Entry 4X4T (X-ray diffraction, 2.50 A resolution); this record covers chains F and G of the 9 polymer chains in the assembly.

Chain F:
Molecule: CCA-adding enzyme
Organism: Archaeoglobus fulgidus (strain ATCC 49558 / VC-16 / DSM 4304 / JCM 9628 / NBRC 100126)
Notes: EC 2.7.7.72
UniProt: O28126 (CCA_ARCFU); residues 1-437 here = UniProt positions 1-437
Chain sequence (457 residues; each row starts with the number of its first residue):
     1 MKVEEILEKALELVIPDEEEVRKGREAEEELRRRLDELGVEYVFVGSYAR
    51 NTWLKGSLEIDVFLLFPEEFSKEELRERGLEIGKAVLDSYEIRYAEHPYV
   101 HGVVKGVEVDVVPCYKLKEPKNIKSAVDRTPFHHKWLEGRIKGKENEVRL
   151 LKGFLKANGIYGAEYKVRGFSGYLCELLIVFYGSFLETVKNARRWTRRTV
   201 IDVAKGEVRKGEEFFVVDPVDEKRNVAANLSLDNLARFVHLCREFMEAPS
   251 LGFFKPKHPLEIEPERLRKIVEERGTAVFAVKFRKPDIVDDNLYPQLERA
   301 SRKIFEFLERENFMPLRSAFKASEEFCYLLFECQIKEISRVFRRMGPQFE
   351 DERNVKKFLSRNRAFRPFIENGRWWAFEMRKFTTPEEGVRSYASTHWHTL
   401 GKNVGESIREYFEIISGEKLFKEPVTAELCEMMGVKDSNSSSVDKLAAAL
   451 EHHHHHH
Disordered / not traced: 438-457
Construct notes: expression tag (438-457)
Curated features (UniProtKB/Swiss-Prot):
  - binding site (ATP): Ser47, Arg50, His133, Lys152, Tyr161
  - binding site (CTP): Ser47, Arg50, His133, Lys152, Tyr161
  - binding site (Mg(2+)): Glu59, Asp61, Asp110
  - mutagenesis: Arg50 (R50A: High decrease in both AMP and CMP incorporation), Asp110 (D110A: High decrease in both AMP and CMP incorporation), His133 (H133A: No decrease in both AMP and CMP incorporation), Arg299 to Arg302 (Does not affect the CCA tRNA nucleotidyltransferase activity, while the CCACCA tRNA nucleotidyltransferase activity is strongly reduced)
From the paper describing this entry:
  - mutagenesis - R299A/R302A (10-100x): decreased catalytic activity on unstable arginyl-tRNATCG minihelix
  - catalytic residues: Asp110, Arg224 (citing earlier work)

Chain G:
Molecule: G70A tRNA minihelix ending in CCACCA
Sequence (33 nucleotides; each row starts with the number of its first residue):
     1 GGCCGCGGCAGGUUCGAAUCCUGCCGCGA
    29 GU
    30 CC
Disordered / not traced: 10-22
Modified positions: 5BU (5-bromo-uridine-5'-monophosphate) at position 13; 5BU (5-bromo-uridine-5'-monophosphate) at position 22; 5BU (5-bromo-uridine-5'-monophosphate) at position 30

Chain F / chain G interface:
Residue-residue contacts (56; chain F residue first):
  Tyr94(F) - C9(G)  sugar contact
  Tyr94(F) - C31(G)  sugar contact
  Ala95(F) - G1(G)  hydrogen bond to the base
  Ala95(F) - C9(G)  base contact
  Ala95(F) - G23(G)  hydrogen bond to the base
  Ala95(F) - C31(G)  base contact
  Glu96(F) - C9(G)  base contact
  Glu96(F) - G23(G)  base contact
  Glu96(F) - C31(G)  base contact
  Ala163(F) - G8(G)  sugar contact
  Ala163(F) - C30(G)  sugar contact
  Glu164(F) - G8(G)  phosphate contact
  Tyr165(F) - C4(G)  base contact
  Tyr165(F) - G7(G)  hydrogen bond to the base
  Tyr165(F) - G8(G)  sugar contact
  Tyr165(F) - G26(G)  base contact
  Tyr165(F) - G29(G)  hydrogen bond to the base
  Tyr165(F) - C30(G)  sugar contact
  Arg224(F) - G7(G)  salt bridge to the phosphate
  Arg224(F) - G8(G)  salt bridge to the phosphate
  Arg224(F) - G29(G)  salt bridge to the phosphate
  Arg224(F) - C30(G)  salt bridge to the phosphate
  Ala228(F) - G7(G)  sugar contact
  Ala228(F) - G29(G)  phosphate contact
  Asn229(F) - G7(G)  hydrogen bond to the sugar
  Asn229(F) - G8(G)  sugar contact
  Asn229(F) - G29(G)  hydrogen bond to the sugar
  Asn229(F) - C30(G)  sugar contact
  Val289(F) - C31(G)  sugar contact
  Asp291(F) - G8(G)  hydrogen bond to the sugar
  Asp291(F) - C9(G)  sugar contact
  Asp291(F) - C30(G)  hydrogen bond to the sugar
  Asp291(F) - C31(G)  hydrogen bond to the sugar
  Asn292(F) - G2(G)  hydrogen bond to the base
  Asn292(F) - C3(G)  hydrogen bond to the sugar
  Asn292(F) - G8(G)  hydrogen bond to the base
  Asn292(F) - C24(G)  hydrogen bond to the sugar
  Asn292(F) - C25(G)  hydrogen bond to the sugar
  Pro295(F) - C4(G)  sugar contact
  Pro295(F) - G26(G)  sugar contact
  Gln296(F) - C3(G)  hydrogen bond to the sugar
  Gln296(F) - C4(G)  sugar contact
  Gln296(F) - C25(G)  hydrogen bond to the sugar
  Gln296(F) - G26(G)  sugar contact
  Arg299(F) - C4(G)  phosphate contact
  Arg299(F) - G5(G)  salt bridge to the phosphate
  Arg299(F) - G26(G)  phosphate contact
  Arg299(F) - C27(G)  salt bridge to the phosphate
  Arg302(F) - G5(G)  salt bridge to the phosphate
  Arg302(F) - C27(G)  salt bridge to the phosphate
  Gly401(F) - C4(G)  phosphate contact
  Gly401(F) - G26(G)  phosphate contact
  Lys402(F) - C3(G)  phosphate contact
  Lys402(F) - C4(G)  hydrogen bond to the phosphate
  Lys402(F) - C25(G)  salt bridge to the phosphate
  Lys402(F) - G26(G)  hydrogen bond to the phosphate
Other interface residues (no listed pair), chain F (21 interface residues in all): Tyr99, Arg168, Asn403
Other interface residues (no listed pair), chain G (17 interface residues in all): G28

Overview:
The interface between chain F and chain G involves 21 residues on one side and 17 on the other; the contacts
include 18 hydrogen bonds and 9 salt bridges. Among the polar pairs are Ala95(F)-G1(G), Ala95(F)-G23(G) and
Tyr165(F)-G7(G). The paper reports catalytic residues Asp110(F) and Arg224(F); R299A/R302A of chain F reduce
catalytic activity on unstable arginyl-tRNATCG minihelix.
Chain F is CCA-adding enzyme (Archaeoglobus fulgidus (strain ATCC 49558 / VC-16 / DSM 4304 / JCM 9628 / NBRC
100126)) and chain G is G70A tRNA minihelix ending in CCACCA; the structure, Crystal structure of the
A.fulgidus CCA-adding enzyme in complex with a G70A arginyl-tRNA minihelix ending in ..., was determined by
X-ray diffraction (same publication as 4X4N, 4X4O, 4X4P, 4X4Q, 4X4R, 4X4S, 4X4U and 4X4V).
